PDB entry 3I5X | X-ray diffraction, 1.90 A resolution | chains A and B

== Chain A ==
Name: ATP-dependent RNA helicase MSS116
Organism: Saccharomyces cerevisiae
Notes: EC 3.6.1.-; fragment: to 597
UniProt: P15424 (MS116_YEAST); residues 37-597 here = UniProt positions 37-597
Sequence (563 residues; numbered 35 to 597; the number before each row is that of its first residue):
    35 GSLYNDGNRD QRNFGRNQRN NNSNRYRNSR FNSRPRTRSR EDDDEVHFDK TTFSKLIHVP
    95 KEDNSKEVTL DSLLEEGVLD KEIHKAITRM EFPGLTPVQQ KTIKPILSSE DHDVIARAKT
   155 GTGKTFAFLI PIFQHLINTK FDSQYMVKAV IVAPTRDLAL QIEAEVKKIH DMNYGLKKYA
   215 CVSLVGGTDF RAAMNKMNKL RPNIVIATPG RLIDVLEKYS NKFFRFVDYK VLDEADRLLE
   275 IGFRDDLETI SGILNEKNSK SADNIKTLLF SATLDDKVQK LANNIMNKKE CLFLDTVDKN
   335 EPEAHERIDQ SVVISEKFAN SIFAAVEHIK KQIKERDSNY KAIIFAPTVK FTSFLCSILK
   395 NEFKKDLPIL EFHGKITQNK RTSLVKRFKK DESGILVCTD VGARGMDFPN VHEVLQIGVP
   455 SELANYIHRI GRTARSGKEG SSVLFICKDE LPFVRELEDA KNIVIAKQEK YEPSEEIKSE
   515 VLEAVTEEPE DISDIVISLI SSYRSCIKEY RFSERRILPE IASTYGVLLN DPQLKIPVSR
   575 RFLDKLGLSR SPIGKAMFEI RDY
Disordered / not traced: 35-87, 597
Sequence notes: expression tag (35-36)
Swiss-Prot annotation at these positions:
  - motif: Ser106 to Gln134 (Q motif), Asp267 to Asp270 (DEAD box)
  - binding site (ATP): Ala152 to Thr159
Small-molecule neighbours: AMP-PNP (ANP; phosphoaminophosphonic acid-adenylate ester): Phe126, Pro127, Gly128, Leu129, Thr130, Gln133, Lys153, Thr154, Gly155, Thr156, Gly157, Lys158, Thr159, Phe160, Gln195, Glu199, Glu268, Ala306, Gly439, Asp441, Arg466, Arg469, Ser470
From the paper describing this entry:
  - catalytic residues: Glu268, His462
  - binding site for AMP-PNP: Lys158
  - binding site for the 10-nt RNA strand (chain B): Lys384, Arg584
  - mutagenesis - S557P: abolished catalytic activity (citing earlier work)

== Chain B ==
Molecule: 10-nt RNA strand
Sequence (10 nucleotides; each row starts with the number of its first residue):
     1 UUUUUUUUUU

== Chain A / chain B interface ==
Pairs across the interface - 51 pairs, chain A then chain B:
  Pro188(A) - U5(B)  hydrogen bond to the sugar
  Pro188(A) - U6(B)  sugar contact
  Thr189(A) - U5(B)  sugar contact
  Thr189(A) - U6(B)  phosphate contact
  Arg190(A) - U6(B)  hydrogen bond to the phosphate
  Arg190(A) - U7(B)  salt bridge to the phosphate
  Arg190(A) - U8(B)  salt bridge to the phosphate
  Gly220(A) - U7(B)  hydrogen bond to the phosphate
  Gly220(A) - U8(B)  phosphate contact
  Gly221(A) - U8(B)  hydrogen bond to the phosphate
  Gly221(A) - U9(B)  base contact
  Thr222(A) - U9(B)  sugar contact
  Asp223(A) - U9(B)  base contact
  Phe224(A) - U9(B)  hydrogen bond to the sugar
  Phe224(A) - U10(B)  base contact
  Arg225(A) - U10(B)  base contact
  Thr242(A) - U6(B)  phosphate contact
  Thr242(A) - U7(B)  hydrogen bond to the phosphate
  Pro243(A) - U6(B)  sugar contact
  Gly244(A) - U6(B)  hydrogen bond to the sugar
  Gly244(A) - U7(B)  sugar contact
  Arg245(A) - U7(B)  hydrogen bond to the sugar
  Arg245(A) - U8(B)  salt bridge to the phosphate
  Asp248(A) - U7(B)  hydrogen bond to the sugar
  Asp248(A) - U10(B)  hydrogen bond to the sugar
  Lys252(A) - U10(B)  hydrogen bond to the sugar
  Arg271(A) - U4(B)  hydrogen bond to the base
  Arg271(A) - U5(B)  base contact
  Phe277(A) - U5(B)  base contact
  Phe277(A) - U6(B)  sugar contact
  Pro381(A) - U4(B)  sugar contact
  Thr382(A) - U4(B)  phosphate contact
  Val383(A) - U4(B)  hydrogen bond to the phosphate
  Val383(A) - U5(B)  phosphate contact
  Lys384(A) - U3(B)  salt bridge to the phosphate
  His407(A) - U5(B)  phosphate contact
  Gly408(A) - U5(B)  hydrogen bond to the phosphate
  Arg415(A) - U6(B)  salt bridge to the phosphate
  Thr433(A) - U4(B)  hydrogen bond to the phosphate
  Thr433(A) - U5(B)  hydrogen bond to the phosphate
  Asp434(A) - U4(B)  sugar contact
  Val435(A) - U4(B)  sugar contact
  Val435(A) - U5(B)  phosphate contact
  Asp528(A) - U1(B)  phosphate contact
  Ser532(A) - U3(B)  phosphate contact
  Ser535(A) - U3(B)  sugar contact
  Ser536(A) - U3(B)  sugar contact
  Ser539(A) - U3(B)  hydrogen bond to the base
  Val572(A) - U1(B)  base contact
  Ser573(A) - U1(B)  hydrogen bond to the base
  Phe576(A) - U1(B)  stacking on the base
Also at the interface, not in a pair above, chain A (41 interface residues in all): Val219, Tyr253, Asp280, Ser455, Ile531, Pro571
Also at the interface, not in a pair above, chain B (10 interface residues in all): U2

== In short ==
41 residues of chain A and 10 residues of chain B are in contact; the contacts include 18 hydrogen bonds, 5
salt bridges and 1 aromatic stacking contact. Polar contacts include Arg271(A)-U4(B), Ser539(A)-U3(B) and
Ser573(A)-U1(B). Ligands of chain A: AMP-PNP. From the paper: catalytic residues Glu268(A) and His462(A);
S557P of chain A abolishes catalytic activity.
Here chain A is ATP-dependent RNA helicase MSS116 (Saccharomyces cerevisiae) and chain B is a 10-nt RNA
strand. Entry 3I5X (Structure of Mss116p bound to ssRNA and AMP-PNP) was determined by X-ray diffraction
together with 3I5Y, 3I61 and 3I62 from the same study.
